Entry 8RFJ (electron microscopy, 3.18 A resolution); this record covers chains G and J of the 12 polymer chains in the assembly.

Chain G:
Molecule: CRISPR type AFERR-associated protein Csf1
From: Pseudomonas oleovorans
Reference sequence: A0A379PIR4 (A0A379PIR4_PSEOL); numbering as in UniProt (aligned over 1-240)
Sequence (240 residues; each row starts with the number of its first residue):
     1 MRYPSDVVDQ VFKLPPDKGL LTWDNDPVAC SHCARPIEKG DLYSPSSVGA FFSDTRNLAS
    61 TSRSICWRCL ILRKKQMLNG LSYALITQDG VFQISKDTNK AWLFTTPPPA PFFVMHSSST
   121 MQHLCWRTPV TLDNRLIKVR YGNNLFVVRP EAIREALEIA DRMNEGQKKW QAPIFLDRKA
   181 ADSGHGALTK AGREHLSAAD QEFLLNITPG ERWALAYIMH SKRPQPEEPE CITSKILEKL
Metal / ion sites: Zn2+: Cys30, Cys33, Cys66, Cys69

Chain J:
Molecule: Non-target strand (NTS-) DNA
Sequence (61 nucleotides; each row starts with the number of its first residue; numbers below 1 keep their minus sign (DC-13 is residue -13)):
   -13 CATCACGCAC GAAGACCAAG TCAATGCTTA GTCTAATACC TGCGCTCGTA TGACCCGACC
    47 G
Not modelled in the structure: -13 to -10, 23-47

Chain G / chain J interface:
Contacting residue pairs (37):
  Lys75(G) with DA-1(J), hydrogen bond to the base; DG0(J), hydrogen bond to the base
  Asn79(G) with DG0(J), sugar contact; DA1(J), sugar contact
  Ser82(G) with DA1(J), sugar contact
  Tyr83(G) with DA1(J), sugar contact; DC2(J), sugar contact; DC3(J), hydrogen bond to the base
  Gln93(G) with DA1(J), phosphate contact; DC2(J), hydrogen bond to the phosphate
  Ser95(G) with DC2(J), sugar contact; DC3(J), hydrogen bond to the sugar
  Lys96(G) with DC3(J), phosphate contact
  Asp97(G) with DA4(J), hydrogen bond to the phosphate
  Thr120(G) with DA1(J), base contact
  Met121(G) with DG0(J), base contact
  Trp170(G) with DG6(J), sugar contact
  Gln171(G) with DT7(J), phosphate contact
  Ala172(G) with DT7(J), hydrogen bond to the phosphate
  Phe175(G) with DG6(J), base contact; DT7(J), sugar contact
  Leu176(G) with DA5(J), base contact; DG6(J), hydrogen bond to the base
  Asp177(G) with DA5(J), base contact
  Arg178(G) with DC3(J), hydrogen bond to the base; DA4(J), hydrogen bond to the sugar; DA5(J), hydrogen bond to the base
  Asp182(G) with DG6(J), hydrogen bond to the base
  Thr189(G) with DT7(J), phosphate contact; DC8(J), phosphate contact
  Lys190(G) with DC8(J), hydrogen bond to the phosphate
  Arg193(G) with DA10(J), salt bridge to the phosphate
  His220(G) with DA5(J), sugar contact; DG6(J), salt bridge to the phosphate
  Ser221(G) with DG6(J), hydrogen bond to the phosphate
  Lys239(G) with DG0(J), phosphate contact; DA1(J), phosphate contact
Also at the interface, not in a pair above, chain G (26 interface residues in all): Ser119, Ala216
Also at the interface, not in a pair above, chain J (12 interface residues in all): DA9

Summary:
26 residues of chain G face 12 of chain J across their interface; the contacts include 14 hydrogen bonds and 2
salt bridges. Among the polar pairs are Lys75(G)-DA-1(J), Lys75(G)-DG0(J) and Tyr83(G)-DC3(J). Cys30(G),
Cys33(G), Cys66(G) and Cys69(G) form the Zn2+ site.
Chain G is CRISPR type AFERR-associated protein Csf1 (Pseudomonas oleovorans) and chain J is Non-target strand
(NTS-) DNA; the structure, DNA bound type IV-A1 CRISPR effector complex with the DinG helicase from P.
oleovorans, was determined by electron microscopy (same publication as 8RC2, 8RC3, 8S35, 8S36 and 8S37).
